PDB entry 6J54 | electron microscopy, 3.94 A resolution | chains i and 8 of the 18 polymer chains in the assembly

== Chain i ==
Name: ATP synthase membrane subunit DAPIT
Organism: Sus scrofa
Reference sequence: F1RFD4 (F1RFD4_PIG); residues 8-49 here correspond to UniProt positions 9-50 (UniProt number = residue number + 1)
Chain sequence (42 residues; each row starts with the number of its first residue):
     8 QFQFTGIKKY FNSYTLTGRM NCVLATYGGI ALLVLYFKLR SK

== Chain 8 ==
Name: ATP synthase protein 8
Organism: Sus scrofa
Reference sequence: Q35914 (ATP8_PIG); numbering as in UniProt (aligned over 5-34)
Chain sequence (30 residues; each row starts with the number of its first residue):
     5 DTSTWFITIT SMIMTLFILF QLKISNYSYP

== Interface between chain i and chain 8 ==
Contacting residue pairs (10; chain i residue first):
  Q10(i) - I22(8)
  Q10(i) - L26(8)
  I14(i) - I22(8)  hydrophobic
  I14(i) - Q25(8)
  Y21(i) - Q25(8)  hydrogen bond
  R26(i) - M18(8)
  L39(i) - W9(8)
  L39(i) - I11(8)  hydrophobic
  L42(i) - T8(8)
  L42(i) - W9(8)
Also at the interface, not in a pair above, chain i (7 interface residues in all): F18

== Summary ==
Chain i and chain 8 each contribute 7 residues to their interface; the contacts include 1 hydrogen bond. The
hydrogen-bonded pair is Y21(i)-Q25(8).
Here chain i is ATP synthase membrane subunit DAPIT and chain 8 is ATP synthase protein 8, both from Sus
scrofa. Entry 6J54 (Cryo-EM structure of the mammalian E-state ATP synthase FO section) was determined by
electron microscopy together with 6J5A from the same study.
